PDB entry 1O7D | X-ray diffraction, 2.70 A resolution | chains A and B of the 5 polymer chains in the assembly

== Chain A ==
Protein: Lysosomal alpha-mannosidase
From: Bos taurus
Notes: EC 3.2.1.24; fragment: alpha-mannosidase a peptide, residues 51-347
Reference sequence: Q29451 (MA2B1_BOVIN); residues 50-347 here correspond to UniProt positions 51-348 (UniProt number = residue number + 1)
Chain sequence (298 residues; row label = number of the first residue in the row):
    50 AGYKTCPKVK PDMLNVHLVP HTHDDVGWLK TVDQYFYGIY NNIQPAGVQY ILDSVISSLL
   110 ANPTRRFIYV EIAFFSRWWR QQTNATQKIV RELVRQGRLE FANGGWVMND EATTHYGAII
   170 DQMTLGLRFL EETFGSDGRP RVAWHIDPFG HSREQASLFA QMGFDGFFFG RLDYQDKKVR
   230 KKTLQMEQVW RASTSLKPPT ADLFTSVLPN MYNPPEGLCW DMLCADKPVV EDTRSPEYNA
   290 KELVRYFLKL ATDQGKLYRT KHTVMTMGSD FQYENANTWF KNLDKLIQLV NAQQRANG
Unresolved in the structure: 50, 343-347
Modified residues: Asn-133 (glycosylation site)
Swiss-Prot annotation at these positions:
  - active site: Asp-196 (Nucleophile)
  - binding site (Zn(2+)): His-72, Asp-74, Asp-196
  - glycosylation: Asn-133 (N-linked (GlcNAc...) asparagine)
Ion coordination: Zn2+: His-72, Asp-74, Asp-196 (together with 2-amino-2-hydroxymethyl-propane-1,3-diol) (shared with 1 residue of chain C)

== Chain B ==
Protein: Lysosomal alpha-mannosidase
From: Bos taurus
Notes: EC 3.2.1.24; fragment: alpha-mannosidase b peptide, residues 348-431
Reference sequence: Q29451 (MA2B1_BOVIN); residues 347-430 here correspond to UniProt positions 349-432 (UniProt number = residue number + 2)
Chain sequence (84 residues; numbered 347 to 430; the number before each row is that of its first residue):
   347 IRVNVLYSTP ACYLWELNKA NLSWSVKKDD FFPYADGPYM FWTGYFSSRP ALKRYERLSY
   407 NFLQVCNQLE ALAGPAANVG PYGS
Unresolved in the structure: 423-430
Swiss-Prot annotation at these positions:
  - glycosylation: Asn-367 (N-linked (GlcNAc...) asparagine)

== How chain A and chain B interact ==
Inter-chain disulfides: Cys-55(A)/Cys-358(B)
Residue-residue contacts - 120 pairs, chain A then chain B:
  Tyr-52(A) with Ala-357(B); Trp-361(B), hydrophobic
  Cys-55(A) with Cys-358(B), disulfide
  Pro-56(A) with Leu-352(B), hydrophobic; Tyr-353(B); Cys-358(B)
  Val-58(A) with Glu-362(B)
  Lys-59(A) with Asn-350(B)
  Met-62(A) with Arg-348(B); Val-349(B); Asn-350(B)
  Leu-63(A) with Arg-348(B), hydrogen bond (backbone-backbone); Val-349(B); Asn-350(B), hydrogen bond (backbone-backbone)
  Asn-64(A) with Asn-350(B), hydrogen bond
  Val-65(A) with Asn-350(B), hydrogen bond (backbone-backbone); Val-351(B); Leu-352(B), hydrogen bond (backbone-backbone)
  His-66(A) with Leu-352(B); Ser-354(B), hydrogen bond; Tyr-359(B)
  Leu-67(A) with Val-351(B), hydrophobic; Leu-352(B), hydrogen bond (backbone-backbone); Tyr-353(B); Ser-354(B), hydrogen bond (backbone-backbone)
  Val-68(A) with Ser-354(B); Pro-356(B)
  Pro-69(A) with Ser-354(B)
  Thr-113(A) with Tyr-353(B)
  Arg-114(A) with Tyr-353(B)
  Ile-117(A) with Thr-355(B); Pro-356(B)
  Glu-149(A) with Thr-355(B), hydrogen bond; Ala-357(B)
  Asp-159(A) with Tyr-391(B)
  Glu-160(A) with Phe-378(B)
  Ala-161(A) with Phe-378(B), hydrophobic; Tyr-391(B); Phe-392(B), hydrophobic
  Thr-162(A) with Tyr-391(B); Phe-392(B); Lys-399(B)
  His-164(A) with Arg-403(B); Tyr-406(B)
  Gly-166(A) with Tyr-406(B)
  Ala-167(A) with Tyr-406(B)
  Asp-170(A) with Tyr-406(B)
  Val-191(A) with Pro-356(B), hydrophobic; Leu-360(B), hydrophobic
  Trp-193(A) with Pro-356(B), hydrophobic
  Phe-198(A) with Phe-378(B); Tyr-380(B); Trp-388(B), hydrophobic; Tyr-391(B), hydrogen bond (backbone-side chain)
  Gly-199(A) with Phe-377(B); Phe-378(B); Tyr-380(B)
  His-200(A) with Asp-376(B); Phe-377(B), hydrogen bond (backbone-backbone); Phe-378(B)
  Ser-201(A) with Phe-378(B)
  Arg-202(A) with Lys-374(B), hydrogen bond (side chain-backbone); Asp-376(B)
  Asp-214(A) with Leu-360(B)
  Gly-215(A) with Leu-360(B)
  Phe-217(A) with Pro-356(B); Tyr-359(B), hydrophobic; Leu-360(B), hydrophobic
  Phe-218(A) with Phe-377(B), hydrophobic
  Arg-220(A) with Tyr-380(B), hydrogen bond; Trp-388(B)
  Leu-221(A) with Tyr-380(B)
  Asp-222(A) with Pro-379(B); Tyr-380(B); Ala-381(B)
  Tyr-223(A) with Ala-381(B), hydrogen bond (backbone-backbone); Gly-383(B); Pro-384(B)
  Asp-225(A) with Phe-377(B)
  Gln-234(A) with Ser-371(B), hydrogen bond
  Glu-236(A) with Tyr-359(B), hydrogen bond; Leu-363(B); Trp-370(B)
  Gln-237(A) with Trp-370(B); Ser-371(B), hydrogen bond; Val-372(B); Lys-373(B)
  Val-238(A) with Ser-371(B), hydrogen bond (backbone-backbone); Val-372(B); Lys-373(B), hydrogen bond (backbone-backbone)
  Trp-239(A) with Lys-373(B); Asp-375(B), hydrogen bond (side chain-backbone); Asp-376(B); Phe-377(B), hydrophobic
  Arg-240(A) with Val-372(B); Lys-373(B), hydrogen bond (backbone-backbone); Lys-374(B)
  Phe-253(A) with Leu-360(B), hydrophobic; Leu-363(B), hydrophobic; Trp-370(B), hydrophobic
  Met-260(A) with Tyr-380(B)
  Phe-296(A) with Val-351(B), hydrophobic
  Leu-297(A) with Val-349(B), hydrophobic
  Thr-301(A) with Ile-347(B); Val-349(B)
  Arg-308(A) with Leu-368(B); Ser-369(B), hydrogen bond (side chain-backbone)
  Thr-309(A) with Leu-363(B); Leu-368(B)
  His-311(A) with Tyr-359(B); Glu-362(B), salt bridge
  Thr-312(A) with Tyr-359(B)
  Phe-329(A) with Tyr-353(B)
  Leu-332(A) with Tyr-353(B)
  Asp-333(A) with Tyr-353(B), hydrogen bond
  Ile-336(A) with Val-351(B); Tyr-353(B), hydrophobic
  Asn-340(A) with Val-349(B); Asn-350(B); Val-351(B), hydrogen bond (side chain-backbone)
Other interface residues (no listed pair), chain A (70 interface residues in all): Lys-57, Arg-115, Arg-190, Arg-229, Ser-255, Ala-300, Tyr-307, Val-313, Val-339
Other interface residues (no listed pair), chain B (43 interface residues in all): Ala-366, Asp-382, Glu-402, Gln-410

== In short ==
70 residues of chain A and 43 residues of chain B are in contact; the contacts include 1 disulfide bond, 24
hydrogen bonds and 1 salt bridge. Among the polar pairs are His-311(A)/Glu-362(B), Asn-64(A)/Asn-350(B) and
His-66(A)/Ser-354(B).
Chain A is Lysosomal alpha-mannosidase and chain B is Lysosomal alpha-mannosidase, both from Bos taurus; the
structure, The structure of the bovine lysosomal a-mannosidase suggests a novel mechanism for low pH
activation, was determined by X-ray diffraction.
